PDB entry 2I7P | X-ray diffraction, 2.05 A resolution | chains A and C

[Chain A (and C)]
Name: Pantothenate kinase 3
Source organism: Homo sapiens
Notes: EC 2.7.1.33; chain C of this document is another copy of the same molecule, construct and numbering; everything in this record applies to it too
Reference sequence: Q9H999 (PANK3_HUMAN); residue numbers follow UniProt; this construct covers 12-368
Sequence (362 residues; numbered 7 to 368; the number before each row is that of its first residue):
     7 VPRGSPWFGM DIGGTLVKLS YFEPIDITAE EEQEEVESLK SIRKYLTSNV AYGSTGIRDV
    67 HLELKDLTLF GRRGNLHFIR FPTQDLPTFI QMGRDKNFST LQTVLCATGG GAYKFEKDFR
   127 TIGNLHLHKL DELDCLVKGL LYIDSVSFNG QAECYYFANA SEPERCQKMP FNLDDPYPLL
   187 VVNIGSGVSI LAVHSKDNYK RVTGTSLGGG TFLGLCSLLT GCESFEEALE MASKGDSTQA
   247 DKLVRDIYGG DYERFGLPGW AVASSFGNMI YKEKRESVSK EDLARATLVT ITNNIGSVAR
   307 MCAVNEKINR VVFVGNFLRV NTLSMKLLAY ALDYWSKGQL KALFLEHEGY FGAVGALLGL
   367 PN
Not modelled in the structure: 56-60, 153-156 (chain C: 56-63, 126-128, 366-368)
Construct notes: cloning artifact (7-11)
Swiss-Prot annotation at these positions:
  - active site: Glu138 (Proton acceptor)
  - binding site (acetyl-CoA): Ser192, Ser195, Arg207
  - mutagenesis: Gly19 (G19V: Loss of catalytic activity), Glu138 (E138A: Loss of catalytic activity; E138V: Prevents acetyl-CoA production), Ser195 (S195V: Retains 30% of wild-type activity. Refractory to inhibition by acetyl-CoA. Exhibits a 10-fold increase in the Km for pantothenate), Arg207 (R207A: Loss of catalytic activity; R207W: Increases affinity for ATP and decreases affinity for acetyl-CoA. Increases acetyl-CoA production), Ala267 (A267F: Loss of catalytic activity but can bind ATP normally), Ala269 (A269F: Loss of catalytic activity but can bind ATP normally)
Ligand contacts:
  - acetyl coenzyme A (ACO), molecule 1: Asn189, Gly191, Ser192, Gly193, Val194, Ser195, Arg207, Gly210, Thr211, Ser212, Asn322
  - acetyl coenzyme A (ACO), molecule 2: Val250, Ile253, Tyr254, Tyr258, Leu263, Ala267, Val268, Ala269, Asn299, Tyr336, Tyr340, Trp341

[How chain A and chain C interact]
Pairs across the interface (82; chain A residue first):
  Asp137(A) - Tyr258(C)  hydrogen bond
  Asp137(A) - Arg260(C)
  Asp137(A) - Phe261(C)
  Leu139(A) - Tyr258(C)
  Leu139(A) - Phe261(C)  hydrophobic
  Asp140(A) - Arg260(C)  salt bridge
  Ser192(A) - Ser270(C)  hydrogen bond (backbone-side chain)
  Gly193(A) - Ala269(C)
  Tyr205(A) - Arg260(C)  hydrogen bond
  Tyr205(A) - Phe261(C)
  Arg207(A) - Phe261(C)
  Arg207(A) - Leu263(C)
  Thr209(A) - Trp341(C)
  Gly210(A) - Trp341(C)
  Ser212(A) - Val268(C)
  Ser212(A) - Ala269(C)
  Ser212(A) - Ser270(C)
  Ser212(A) - Ser271(C)  hydrogen bond (backbone-backbone)
  Leu213(A) - Leu213(C)  hydrophobic
  Leu213(A) - Thr296(C)
  Leu213(A) - Asn300(C)
  Gly216(A) - Ser270(C)
  Gly216(A) - Phe272(C)
  Gly216(A) - Ile276(C)
  Thr217(A) - Ser270(C)
  Thr217(A) - Ser271(C)  hydrogen bond (side chain-backbone)
  Leu219(A) - Ile276(C)  hydrophobic
  Gly220(A) - Phe272(C)
  Gly220(A) - Met275(C)
  Gly220(A) - Ile276(C)
  Leu221(A) - Phe272(C)  hydrophobic
  Ser223(A) - Met275(C)
  Ser223(A) - Arg281(C)
  Leu224(A) - Leu225(C)  hydrophobic
  Leu224(A) - Met275(C)  hydrophobic
  Leu224(A) - Arg281(C)
  Leu224(A) - Leu289(C)  hydrophobic
  Leu225(A) - Leu224(C)  hydrophobic
  Leu225(A) - Leu225(C)  hydrophobic
  Glu229(A) - Arg281(C)  salt bridge
  Tyr258(A) - Asp137(C)  hydrogen bond
  Arg260(A) - Asp137(C)
  Arg260(A) - Asp140(C)  salt bridge
  Arg260(A) - Tyr205(C)
  Phe261(A) - Asp137(C)
  Phe261(A) - Leu139(C)  hydrophobic
  Phe261(A) - Arg207(C)
  Leu263(A) - Arg207(C)
  Val268(A) - Ser212(C)
  Ala269(A) - Gly193(C)
  Ala269(A) - Ser212(C)
  Ser270(A) - Ser192(C)  hydrogen bond (side chain-backbone)
  Ser270(A) - Ser212(C)
  Ser270(A) - Gly216(C)
  Ser270(A) - Thr217(C)
  Ser271(A) - Ser212(C)  hydrogen bond
  Ser271(A) - Leu213(C)
  Ser271(A) - Thr217(C)  hydrogen bond (backbone-side chain)
  Phe272(A) - Gly216(C)
  Phe272(A) - Gly220(C)
  Phe272(A) - Leu221(C)  hydrophobic
  Gly273(A) - Gly216(C)
  Met275(A) - Gly220(C)
  Met275(A) - Ser223(C)
  Met275(A) - Leu224(C)  hydrophobic
  Ile276(A) - Gly216(C)
  Ile276(A) - Leu219(C)  hydrophobic
  Ile276(A) - Gly220(C)
  Lys278(A) - Glu229(C)  salt bridge
  Arg281(A) - Ser223(C)
  Arg281(A) - Leu224(C)
  Leu289(A) - Leu224(C)  hydrophobic
  Thr296(A) - Leu213(C)
  Asn300(A) - Asn300(C)  hydrogen bond
  Met307(A) - Val304(C)  hydrophobic
  Met307(A) - Met307(C)  hydrophobic
  Val310(A) - Asn311(C)
  Asn311(A) - Met307(C)
  Asn311(A) - Val310(C)
  Asn311(A) - Asn311(C)  hydrogen bond
  Trp341(A) - Thr209(C)
  Trp341(A) - Gly210(C)
Interface residues without a listed pair, chain A (47 interface residues in all): Glu138, Thr211, Cys228, Ile253, Val304, Cys308
Interface residues without a listed pair, chain C (44 interface residues in all): Glu138, Thr211, Lys248, Gly273

[Overview]
47 residues of chain A face 44 of chain C across their interface; the contacts include 11 hydrogen bonds and 4
salt bridges. Among the polar pairs are Asp140(A)-Arg260(C), Glu229(A)-Arg281(C) and Lys278(A)-Glu229(C).
Bound to chain A: acetyl coenzyme A.
Chain A and chain C are both Pantothenate kinase 3 (Homo sapiens); the structure, Crystal structure of human
PANK3 in complex with AcCoA, was determined by X-ray diffraction together with 2I7N from the same study.
